3P2I - chain A; structure by X-ray diffraction, 2.40 A resolution.

[Chain A]
Name: 16S rRNA methylase
Source organism: Escherichia coli
UniProtKB: A8C927 (A8C927_ECOLX); numbering as in UniProt (aligned over 1-219)
Amino-acid sequence (225 residues; each row starts with the number of its first residue):
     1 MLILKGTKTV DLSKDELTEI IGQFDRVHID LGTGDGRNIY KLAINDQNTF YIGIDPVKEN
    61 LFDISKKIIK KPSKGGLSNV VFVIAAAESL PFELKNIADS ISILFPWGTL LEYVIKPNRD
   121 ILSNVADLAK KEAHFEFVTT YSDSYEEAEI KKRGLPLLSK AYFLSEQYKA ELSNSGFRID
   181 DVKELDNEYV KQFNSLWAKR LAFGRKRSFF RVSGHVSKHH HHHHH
Not modelled in the structure: 1, 144-159, 217-225
Differences from the reference sequence: expression tag (220-225)
UniProt features mapped onto this chain:
  - binding site (S-adenosyl-L-methionine): G32, N38, D55, A87, E88, L104 to T109, S195 to W197
  - mutagenesis: D30 (D30A: Loss of kanamycin resistance. Strong decrease in methyltransferase activity), D55 (D55A: Decrease in kanamycin resistance. Decrease in methyltransferase activity), E88 (E88A: No change in kanamycin resistance), P106 (P106A: No change in kanamycin resistance. Decrease in methyltransferase activity), W107 (W107A: Loss of kanamycin resistance. Strong decrease in methyltransferase activity), T109 (T109A: No change in kanamycin resistance), F177 (F177A: No change in kanamycin resistance. Decrease in methyltransferase activity), S195 (S195A: No change in kanamycin resistance), W197 (W197A: Loss of kanamycin resistance. Strong decrease in methyltransferase activity), K199 (K199A: No change in kanamycin resistance), R200 (R200A: No change in kanamycin resistance), R205 (R205A: No change in kanamycin resistance)
From the paper describing this entry:
  - conformationally variable residues (side-chain flip): D55
  - mutagenesis - D30A: abolished growth in response to kanamycin
  - mutagenesis - D30A, D55A, P106A, W107A, F177A, W197A: decreased catalytic activity
  - mutagenesis - D30A, D55A, E88A, S195A: abolished binding to AdoMet
  - mutagenesis - D55A: decreased growth in response to kanamycin
  - mutagenesis - E88A, T109A, S195A, K199A, R205A: unchanged catalytic activity
  - mutagenesis - E88A, P106A, T109A, F177A, S195A, K199A, R200A, R205A: unchanged growth
  - mutagenesis - T109A (Kd 0.4mM): decreased binding to AdoMet
  - mutagenesis - W107A, W197A: abolished growth
  - catalytic residues: W107, W197 (proposed by the authors, not directly observed)

[Summary]
UniProt lists 14 S-adenosyl-L-methionine-binding residues and 12 mutagenesis sites. From the paper: catalytic
residues W107 and W197; D30A, D55A and P106A, among others, reduce catalytic activity; 12 substitutions were
tested in all.
Chain A is 16S rRNA methylase (Escherichia coli); the structure, Structure of an antibiotic related
Methyltransferase, was determined by X-ray diffraction together with 3PB3, 3P2E and 3P2K from the same study.
